PDB entry 4GGB | X-ray diffraction, 2.00 A resolution | chain A

== Chain A ==
Protein: Putative uncharacterized protein
Organism: Agrobacterium tumefaciens
Reference sequence: A9CEQ8 (A9CEQ8_AGRT5); numbering as in UniProt (aligned over 1-378)
Amino-acid sequence (378 residues; row label = number of the first residue in the row):
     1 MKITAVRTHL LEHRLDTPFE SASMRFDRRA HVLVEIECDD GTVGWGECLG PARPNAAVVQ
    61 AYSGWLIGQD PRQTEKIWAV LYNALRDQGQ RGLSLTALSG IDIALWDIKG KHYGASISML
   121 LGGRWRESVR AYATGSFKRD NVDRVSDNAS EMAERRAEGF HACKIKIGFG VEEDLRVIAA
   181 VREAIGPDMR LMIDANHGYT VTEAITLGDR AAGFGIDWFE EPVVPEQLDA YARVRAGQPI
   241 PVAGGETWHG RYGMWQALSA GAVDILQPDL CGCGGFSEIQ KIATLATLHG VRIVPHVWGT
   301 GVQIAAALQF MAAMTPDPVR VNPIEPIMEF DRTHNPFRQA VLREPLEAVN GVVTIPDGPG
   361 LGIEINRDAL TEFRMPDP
Disordered / not traced: 12-30, 136-142, 375-378
Swiss-Prot annotation at these positions:
  - active site: His-296 (Proton acceptor)
  - binding site (Mg(2+)): Asp-194, Glu-220, Glu-246
  - site: Asp-269 (Increases basicity of active site His)
Metal / ion sites: Ca2+ site 1: Glu-154, Glu-158; Ca2+ site 2: Asp-194, Glu-220, Glu-246; Ca2+ site 3: Asp-209, Gly-237
From the paper describing this entry:
  - catalytic residues: Lys-166, His-296 (proposed by the authors, not directly observed)

== Overview ==
Glu-154 and Glu-158 form the Ca2+ site 1. Asp-194, Glu-220 and Glu-246 coordinate Ca2+ site 2. Curated
annotation (UniProt) lists active-site residue His-296 and 3 Mg2+-binding residues. The paper reports
catalytic residues Lys-166 and His-296.
Chain A is Putative uncharacterized protein (Agrobacterium tumefaciens); the structure, Crystal structure of a
proposed galactarolactone cycloisomerase from agrobacterium tumefaciens, TARGET EFI-500704, WITH BOUND CA,
DISORDERED ..., was determined by X-ray diffraction together with 4HPN from the same study.
